PDB entry 2LI5 | solution NMR | chains A and B

Chain A:
Name: Autophagy-related protein 8
Source organism: Saccharomyces cerevisiae
UniProt: P38182 (ATG8_YEAST); residues 1-116 here = UniProt positions 1-116
Amino-acid sequence (117 residues; row label = number of the first residue in the row; numbering starts at 0):
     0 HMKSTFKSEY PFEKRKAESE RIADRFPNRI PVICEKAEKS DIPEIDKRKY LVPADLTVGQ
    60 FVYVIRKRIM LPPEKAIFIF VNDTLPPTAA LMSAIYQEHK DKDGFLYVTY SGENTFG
Construct notes: expression tag (0); engineered mutation Pro26 (Lys in P38182)

Chain B:
Name: Ubiquitin-like modifier-activating enzyme ATG7
Source organism: Saccharomyces cerevisiae
UniProt: P38862 (ATG7_YEAST); residues 601-630 here = UniProt positions 601-630
Amino-acid sequence (34 residues; row label = number of the first residue in the row):
   597 GPHMISGLSV IKQEVERLGN DVFEWEDDES DEIA
Construct notes: expression tag (597-600)

Interface between chain A and chain B:
Pairs across the interface (37; chain A residue first):
  Thr4(A) - Glu612(B)
  Thr4(A) - Arg613(B)
  Phe5(A) - Arg613(B)
  Phe5(A) - Leu614(B)
  Phe5(A) - Val618(B)
  Phe5(A) - Phe619(B)
  Phe5(A) - Trp621(B)
  Glu8(A) - Glu610(B)
  Glu8(A) - Val611(B)
  Glu8(A) - Glu612(B)
  Glu8(A) - Arg613(B)
  Glu8(A) - Leu614(B)
  Glu8(A) - Gly615(B)
  Tyr9(A) - Leu614(B)
  Tyr9(A) - Val618(B)
  Lys13(A) - Gln609(B)
  Glu17(A) - Asp617(B)
  Glu17(A) - Val618(B)
  Glu17(A) - Phe619(B)
  Arg20(A) - Asp617(B)
  Arg24(A) - Phe619(B)
  Arg28(A) - Glu625(B)
  Asp45(A) - Arg613(B)
  Lys46(A) - Arg613(B)
  Lys46(A) - Trp621(B)
  Lys48(A) - Phe619(B)
  Lys48(A) - Trp621(B)
  Lys48(A) - Ile629(B)
  Tyr49(A) - Ile629(B)
  Leu50(A) - Asp624(B)
  Leu50(A) - Ile629(B)
  Val51(A) - Ile629(B)
  Pro52(A) - Ala630(B)
  Val63(A) - Glu628(B)
  Val63(A) - Ile629(B)
  Val63(A) - Ala630(B)
  Arg67(A) - Glu628(B)
Other interface residues (no listed pair), chain A (22 interface residues in all): Pro10, Phe25, Leu55, Tyr62
Other interface residues (no listed pair), chain B (17 interface residues in all): Pro598

Overview:
The interface between chain A and chain B involves 22 residues on one side and 17 on the other.
Chain A is Autophagy-related protein 8 and chain B is Ubiquitin-like modifier-activating enzyme ATG7, both
from Saccharomyces cerevisiae; the structure, NMR structure of Atg8-Atg7C30 complex, was determined by
solution NMR.
